Entry 7BOI (electron microscopy, 2.98 A resolution); this record covers chains A and O of the 14 polymer chains in the assembly.

[Chain A]
Molecule: 16S rRNA
Organism: Escherichia coli K-12
Sequence (1542 nucleotides; each row starts with the number of its first residue):
     1 AAAUUGAAGA GUUUGAUCAU GGCUCAGAUU GAACGCUGGC GGCAGGCCUA ACACAUGCAA
    61 GUCGAACGGU AACAGGAAGA AGCUUGCUUC UUUGCUGACG AGUGGCGGAC GGGUGAGUAA
   121 UGUCUGGGAA ACUGCCUGAU GGAGGGGGAU AACUACUGGA AACGGUAGCU AAUACCGCAU
   181 AACGUCGCAA GACCAAAGAG GGGGACCUUC GGGCCUCUUG CCAUCGGAUG UGCCCAGAUG
   241 GGAUUAGCUA GUAGGUGGGG UAACGGCUCA CCUAGGCGAC GAUCCCUAGC UGGUCUGAGA
   301 GGAUGACCAG CCACACUGGA ACUGAGACAC GGUCCAGACU CCUACGGGAG GCAGCAGUGG
   361 GGAAUAUUGC ACAAUGGGCG CAAGCCUGAU GCAGCCAUGC CGCGUGUAUG AAGAAGGCCU
   421 UCGGGUUGUA AAGUACUUUC AGCGGGGAGG AAGGGAGUAA AGUUAAUACC UUUGCUCAUU
   481 GACGUUACCC GCAGAAGAAG CACCGGCUAA CUCCGUGCCA GCAGCCXCGG UAAUACGGAG
   541 GGUGCAAGCG UUAAUCGGAA UUACUGGGCG UAAAGCGCAC GCAGGCGGUU UGUUAAGUCA
   601 GAUGUGAAAU CCCCGGGCUC AACCUGGGAA CUGCAUCUGA UACUGGCAAG CUUGAGUCUC
   661 GUAGAGGGGG GUAGAAUUCC AGGUGUAGCG GUGAAAUGCG UAGAGAUCUG GAGGAAUACC
   721 GGUGGCGAAG GCGGCCCCCU GGACGAAGAC UGACGCUCAG GUGCGAAAGC GUGGGGAGCA
   781 AACAGGAUUA GAUACCCUGG UAGUCCACGC CGUAAACGAU GUCGACUUGG AGGUUGUGCC
   841 CUUGAGGCGU GGCUUCCGGA GCUAACGCGU UAAGUCGACC GCCUGGGGAG UACGGCCGCA
   901 AGGUUAAAAC UCAAAUGAAU UGACGGGGGC CCGCACAAGC GGUGGAGCAU GUGGUUUAAU
   961 UCGAUGXAAC GCGAAGAACC UUACCUGGUC UUGACAUCCA CGGAAGUUUU CAGAGAUGAG
  1021 AAUGUGCCUU CGGGAACCGU GAGACAGGUG CUGCAUGGCU GUCGUCAGCU CGUGUUGUGA
  1081 AAUGUUGGGU UAAGUCCCGC AACGAGCGCA ACCCUUAUCC UUUGUUGCCA GCGGUCCGGC
  1141 CGGGAACUCA AAGGAGACUG CCAGUGAUAA ACUGGAGGAA GGUGGGGAUG ACGUCAAGUC
  1201 AUCAUGGCCC UUACGACCAG GGCUACACAC GUGCUACAAU GGCGCAUACA AAGAGAAGCG
  1261 ACCUCGCGAG AGCAAGCGGA CCUCAUAAAG UGCGUCGUAG UCCGGAUUGG AGUCUGCAAC
  1321 UCGACUCCAU GAAGUCGGAA UCGCUAGUAA UCGUGGAUCA GAAUGCCACG GUGAAUACGU
  1381 UCCCGGGCCU UGUACACACC GCCCGUXACA CCAUGGGAGU GGGUUGCAAA AGAAGUAGGU
  1441 AGCUUAACCU UCGGGAGGGC GCUUACCACU UUGUGAUUCA UGACUGGGGU GAAGUCGUAA
  1501 CAAGGUAACC GUAGGGGAAC CUGCGGUUGG AUCACCUCCU UA
Not modelled in the structure: 931-1386, 1535-1542
Modified positions: PSU (pseudouridine-5'-monophosphate) at position 516, G7M (N7-methyl-guanosine-5'-monophosphate) at position 527, 2MG (2N-methylguanosine-5'-monophosphate) at position 966, 5MC (5-methylcytidine-5'-monophosphate) at position 967, 2MG (2N-methylguanosine-5'-monophosphate) at position 1207, 4OC (4n,o2'-methylcytidine-5'-monophosphate) at position 1402, 5MC (5-methylcytidine-5'-monophosphate) at position 1407, UR3 (3-methyluridine-5'-monophoshate) at position 1498, 2MG (2N-methylguanosine-5'-monophosphate) at position 1516, MA6 (6N-dimethyladenosine-5'-monophoshate) at position 1518, MA6 (6N-dimethyladenosine-5'-monophoshate) at position 1519
Metal / ion sites: Mg2+ site 1 near G21 (its only coordinating residue here); Mg2+ site 2: C48, U49, G115; Mg2+ site 3 near A53 (its only coordinating residue here); Mg2+ site 4: A59, C386, U387; Mg2+ site 5 near G100 (its only coordinating residue here); Mg2+ site 6: A109, G331; Mg2+ site 7 near G111 (its only coordinating residue here); Mg2+ site 8: A116, G117, G289; Mg2+ site 9: G145, A197; Mg2+ site 10: A174, C175; Mg2+ site 11: G299, G558; Mg2+ site 12 near C328 (its only coordinating residue here); 27 more Mg2+ sites not listed
From the paper describing this entry:
  - contacts within the chain: A923-U1393, U1393-A1502

[Chain O]
Name: 30S ribosomal protein S15
Organism: Escherichia coli (strain K12)
UniProtKB: P0ADZ4 (RS15_ECOLI); numbering as in UniProt (aligned over 1-89)
Chain sequence (89 residues; each row starts with the number of its first residue):
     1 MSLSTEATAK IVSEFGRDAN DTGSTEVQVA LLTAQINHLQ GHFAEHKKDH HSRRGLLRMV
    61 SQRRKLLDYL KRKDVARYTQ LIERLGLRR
Not modelled in the structure: 1

[Interface between chain A and chain O]
Pairs across the interface (62):
  A579(A) with Arg54(O), sugar contact
  C580(A) with Leu57(O), sugar contact
  G581(A) with Ser61(O), phosphate contact; Lys65(O), salt bridge to the phosphate
  G656(A) with Gly23(O), base contact; Gln28(O), hydrogen bond to the sugar
  U657(A) with Thr22(O), hydrogen bond to the sugar; Gly23(O), base contact; Gln28(O), sugar contact
  C658(A) with Thr8(O), phosphate contact; Thr22(O), sugar contact
  U659(A) with Thr5(O), phosphate contact; Thr8(O), hydrogen bond to the phosphate
  C660(A) with Thr5(O), phosphate contact
  G666(A) with His51(O), sugar contact
  G667(A) with His42(O), base contact; Asp49(O), hydrogen bond to the base; His51(O), sugar contact
  G668(A) with His46(O), sugar contact; Lys48(O), sugar contact; Asp49(O), sugar contact
  G669(A) with His46(O), sugar contact; Lys48(O), salt bridge to the phosphate
  A728(A) with Arg54(O), salt bridge to the phosphate
  A729(A) with His51(O), base contact
  G730(A) with His51(O), hydrogen bond to the base
  C739(A) with His42(O), hydrogen bond to the sugar
  U740(A) with Ser2(O), phosphate contact; His38(O), salt bridge to the phosphate; Leu39(O), phosphate contact; His42(O), hydrogen bond to the sugar; Ser52(O), sugar contact
  G741(A) with Ser2(O), phosphate contact; Gln35(O), phosphate contact; His51(O), sugar contact; Ser52(O), sugar contact; Gly55(O), sugar contact
  G742(A) with Arg58(O), phosphate contact; Met59(O), phosphate contact
  A743(A) with Arg58(O), salt bridge to the phosphate
  A749(A) with Asn20(O), sugar contact; Thr22(O), base contact
  C750(A) with Asn20(O), sugar contact; Asp21(O), hydrogen bond to the sugar; Thr22(O), hydrogen bond to the sugar; Gly23(O), hydrogen bond to the sugar; Ser24(O), sugar contact
  U751(A) with Asp21(O), sugar contact; Gly23(O), sugar contact; Ser24(O), sugar contact; Thr25(O), hydrogen bond to the sugar
  G752(A) with Tyr69(O), sugar contact; Lys73(O), sugar contact
  A753(A) with Tyr69(O), hydrogen bond to the phosphate; Lys73(O), salt bridge to the phosphate
  C754(A) with Leu66(O), sugar contact; Tyr69(O), sugar contact; Arg72(O), salt bridge to the phosphate
  G755(A) with Lys65(O), salt bridge to the phosphate
  C764(A) with His50(O), sugar contact
  A807(A) with Lys48(O), salt bridge to the phosphate
  C808(A) with Lys48(O), salt bridge to the phosphate
Also at the interface, not in a pair above, chain A (34 interface residues in all): C582, G727, C756, G765
Also at the interface, not in a pair above, chain O (32 interface residues in all): Leu31

[Overview]
The interface between chain A and chain O involves 34 residues on one side and 32 on the other; the contacts
include 12 hydrogen bonds and 10 salt bridges. Among the polar pairs are G667(A)-Asp49(O), G730(A)-His51(O)
and G656(A)-Gln28(O). From the paper: contacts within the chain involving A923(A), U1393(A) and A1502(A).
Chain A is 16S rRNA (Escherichia coli K-12) and chain O is 30S ribosomal protein S15 (Escherichia coli (strain
K12)); the structure, Bacterial 30S ribosomal subunit assembly complex state F (multibody refinement for body
domain of 30S ribosome), was determined by electron microscopy together with 7AF3, 7AF5, 7AF8, 7AFA, 7AFD,
7AFH and 17 further entries from the same study.
